3UCR - chains A and C; structure by X-ray diffraction, 2.63 A resolution.

Chain A (and C):
Molecule: T cell immunoreceptor with Ig and ITIM domains
From: Homo sapiens
Notes: chain C of this document is another copy of the same molecule, construct and numbering; everything in this record applies to it too
Reference sequence: Q495A1 (TIGIT_HUMAN); residues 16-121 here correspond to UniProt positions 23-128 (UniProt number = residue number + 7)
Chain sequence (110 residues; row label = number of the first residue in the row):
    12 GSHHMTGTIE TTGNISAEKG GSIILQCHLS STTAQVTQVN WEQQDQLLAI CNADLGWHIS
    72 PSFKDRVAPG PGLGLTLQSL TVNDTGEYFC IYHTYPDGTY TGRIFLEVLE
Not modelled in the structure: 12-15 (chain C: 12-13)
Disulfide bonds: Cys-38/Cys-101
Construct notes: expression tag (12-15)
UniProt features mapped onto this chain:
  - region: Asn-25 to Ile-35 (Homodimerization)
  - glycosylation (N-linked (GlcNAc...) asparagine): Asn-25, Asn-94

Chain A / chain C interface:
Pairs across the interface (27; chain A residue first):
  Glu-21(A) / Ser-33(C)  hydrogen bond
  Glu-21(A) / Ile-34(C)  hydrogen bond (side chain-backbone)
  Glu-21(A) / Ile-35(C)
  Glu-21(A) / Thr-87(C)
  Thr-22(A) / Ile-35(C)
  Thr-23(A) / Thr-23(C)
  Thr-23(A) / Ile-35(C)
  Asn-25(A) / Asn-25(C)
  Asn-25(A) / Ile-26(C)
  Asn-25(A) / Ser-27(C)  hydrogen bond (backbone-backbone)
  Ile-26(A) / Thr-23(C)
  Ile-26(A) / Asn-25(C)
  Ile-26(A) / Ile-26(C)  hydrophobic
  Ser-27(A) / Gly-24(C)
  Ser-27(A) / Asn-25(C)  hydrogen bond (backbone-backbone)
  Ile-34(A) / Thr-22(C)
  Ile-34(A) / Thr-23(C)
  Ile-34(A) / Gly-24(C)
  Ile-35(A) / Glu-21(C)
  Ile-35(A) / Thr-22(C)  hydrogen bond (backbone-backbone)
  Ile-35(A) / Thr-23(C)
  Ile-35(A) / Gln-37(C)
  Ile-35(A) / Cys-38(C)
  Ile-35(A) / His-39(C)
  Gln-37(A) / Gln-37(C)  hydrogen bond
  Gln-37(A) / Pro-82(C)
  Pro-82(A) / Gln-37(C)
Other interface residues (no listed pair), chain A (14 interface residues in all): Ser-33, Cys-38, His-39, Thr-87

Summary:
14 residues of chain A face 15 of chain C across their interface; the contacts include 6 hydrogen bonds. Among
the polar pairs are Glu-21(A)/Ser-33(C), Glu-21(A)/Ile-34(C) and Gln-37(A)/Gln-37(C).
Chain A and chain C are both T cell immunoreceptor with Ig and ITIM domains (Homo sapiens); the structure,
Crystal structure of the immunoreceptor TIGIT IgV domain, was determined by X-ray diffraction, deposited
together with 3UDW.
